PDB entry 5LWS | X-ray diffraction, 1.03 A resolution | chain A

Chain A:
Molecule: Endothiapepsin
From: Cryphonectria parasitica
Notes: EC 3.4.23.22
Reference sequence: P11838 (CARP_CRYPA); residues 1-330 here correspond to UniProt positions 90-419 (UniProt number = residue number + 89)
Sequence (330 residues; each row starts with the number of its first residue):
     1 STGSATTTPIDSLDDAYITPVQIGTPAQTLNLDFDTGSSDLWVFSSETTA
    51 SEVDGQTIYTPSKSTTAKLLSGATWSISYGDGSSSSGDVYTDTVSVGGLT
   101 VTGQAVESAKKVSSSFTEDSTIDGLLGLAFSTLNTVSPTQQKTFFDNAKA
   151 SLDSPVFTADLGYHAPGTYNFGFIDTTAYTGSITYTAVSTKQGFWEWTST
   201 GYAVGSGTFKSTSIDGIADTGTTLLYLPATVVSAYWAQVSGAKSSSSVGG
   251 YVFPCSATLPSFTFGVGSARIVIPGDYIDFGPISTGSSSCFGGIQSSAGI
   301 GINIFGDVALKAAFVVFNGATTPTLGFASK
Disulfide bonds: Cys-255/Cys-290
Residues lining bound ligands:
  - 7B2 (4-[12-[(1-chloranyl-5,6,7-trimethyl-pyrrolo[3,4-d]pyridazin-3-ium-3-yl)methyl]-10,11-dimethyl-3,4,6,7,11-pentazatricyclo[7.3.0.02,6]dodeca-1(12),2,4,7,9-pentaen-5-yl]-1,2,5-trimethyl-pyrrole-3-carbaldehyde): Ile-10, Asp-15, Ala-16, Asp-33, Tyr-79, Gly-80, Asp-81, Ser-83, Phe-116, Asp-119, Ile-122, Leu-125, Asp-219, Gly-221, Thr-222, Thr-223, Tyr-226, Ile-300, Ile-304
  - 7B4 (4-chloranyl-5,6,7-trimethyl-pyrrolo[3,4-d]pyridazine): Asp-15, Thr-223, Leu-224, Val-248, Phe-280, Pro-282, Ile-283, Phe-291
  - trifluoroacetic acid (TFA): Gly-241, Ala-242, Lys-243, Val-252, Phe-253, Pro-254, Ser-288, Ser-289, Cys-290
Reported in the primary citation:
  - conformationally variable residues: Asp-33, Gly-221, Thr-222

Overview:
Ligands of chain A: compound 7B2, compound 7B4 and trifluoroacetic acid. The paper reports conformational
variability at Asp-33, Gly-221 and Thr-222.
Chain A is Endothiapepsin (Cryphonectria parasitica); the structure, Endothiapepsin in complex with fragment
177 and a derivative thereof, was determined by X-ray diffraction, deposited together with 5LWR, 5LWT and
5LWU.
